Entry 2OZL (X-ray diffraction, 1.90 A resolution); this record covers chains A and B of the 4 polymer chains in the assembly.

== Chain A ==
Molecule: Pyruvate dehydrogenase E1 component alpha subunit, somatic form
Source organism: Homo sapiens
Notes: EC 1.2.4.1; fragment: Alpha subunit
UniProtKB: P08559 (ODPA_HUMAN); residues 1-361 here correspond to UniProt positions 30-390 (UniProt number = residue number + 29)
Sequence (365 residues; numbered -3 to 361; the number before each row is that of its first residue; numbers below 1 keep their minus sign (Met-3 is residue -3)):
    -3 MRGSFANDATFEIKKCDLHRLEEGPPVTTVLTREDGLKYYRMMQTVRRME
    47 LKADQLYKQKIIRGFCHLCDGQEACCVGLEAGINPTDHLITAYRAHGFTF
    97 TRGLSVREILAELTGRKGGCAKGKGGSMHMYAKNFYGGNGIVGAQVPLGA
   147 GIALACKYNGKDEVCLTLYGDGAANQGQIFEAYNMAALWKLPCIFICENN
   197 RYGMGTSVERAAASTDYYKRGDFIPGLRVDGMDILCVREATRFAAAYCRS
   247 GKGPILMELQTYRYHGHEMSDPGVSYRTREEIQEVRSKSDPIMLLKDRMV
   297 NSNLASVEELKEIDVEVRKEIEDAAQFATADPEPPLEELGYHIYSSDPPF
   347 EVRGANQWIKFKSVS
Not modelled in the structure: -3 to -1
Sequence notes: cloning artifact (-3 to 0); engineered mutation Glu264 (Ser293 in P08559)
Bound ions: Mg2+: Asp167, Asn196, Tyr198 (together with thiamine diphosphate)
Residues lining bound ligands: thiamine diphosphate (TPP): Tyr89, Arg90, Gly136, Ile137, Val138, Gly166, Asp167, Gly168, Ala169, Gln172, Asn196, Tyr198, Gly199, Met200, Arg259, His263
Curated features (UniProtKB/Swiss-Prot):
  - binding site (pyruvate): His63, Tyr89, Arg90, Ala128, Gly136, Val138, Asp167, Gly168, Ala169, Asn196, Tyr198
  - binding site (thiamine diphosphate): Tyr89, Arg90, Gly136, Val138, Asp167, Gly168, Ala169, Asn196, His263
  - binding site (Mg(2+)): Asp167, Asn196, Tyr198
  - modified residue: Lys34 (N6-acetyllysine), Ser203 (Phosphoserine), Lys215 (N6-acetyllysine), Lys248 (N6-succinyllysine), Ser266 (Phosphoserine), Ser271 (Phosphoserine), Tyr272 (Phosphotyrosine), Lys284 (N6-acetyllysine), Lys292 (N6-acetyllysine), Lys307 (N6-acetyllysine), Lys356 (N6-succinyllysine)

== Chain B ==
Molecule: Pyruvate dehydrogenase E1 component subunit beta
Source organism: Homo sapiens
Notes: EC 1.2.4.1; fragment: Beta subunit
UniProtKB: P11177 (ODPB_HUMAN); aligned to UniProt positions 31-358 over residues 2-329 (the alignment contains insertions or deletions, so no single offset holds)
Sequence (341 residues; each row starts with the number of its first residue; numbers below 1 keep their minus sign (Met-11 is residue -11)):
   -11 MRGSHHHHHHGSLQVTVRDAINQGMDEELERDEKVFLLGEEVAQYDGAYK
    39 VSRGLWKKYGDKRIIDTPISEMGFAGIAVGAAMAGLRPICEFMTFNFSMQ
    89 AIDQVINSAAKTYYMSGGLQPVPIVFRGPNGASAGVAAQHSQCFAAWYGH
   139 CPGLKVVSPWNSEDAKGLIKSAIRDNNPVVVLENELMYGVPFEFPPEAQS
   189 KDFLIPIGKAKIERQGTHITVVSHSRPVGHCLEAAAVLSKEGVECEVINM
   239 RTIRPMDMETIEASVMKTNHLVTVEGGWPQFGVGAEICARIMEGPAFNFL
   289 DAPAVRVTGADVPMPYAKILEDNSIPQVKDIIFAIKKTLNI
Not modelled in the structure: -11 to -1
Sequence notes: expression tag (-11 to 1)
Bound ions: K+: Ile112, Ala160, Asp163, Asn165
Residues lining bound ligands: thiamine diphosphate (TPP): Glu28, Ile57, Glu59, Met81, Phe85, Gln88, His128
Curated features (UniProtKB/Swiss-Prot):
  - modified residue: Lys325 (N6-acetyllysine)

== Interface between chain A and chain B ==
Contacting residue pairs - 75 pairs, chain A then chain B:
  Ala117(A) with Met103(B); Gly105(B)
  Lys118(A) with Gly105(B)
  Lys120(A) with Tyr102(B)
  Gly121(A) with Met103(B)
  His125(A) with Met103(B)
  Tyr127(A) with Met103(B); Ser104(B)
  Tyr132(A) with Met71(B); Gln108(B)
  Ile137(A) with Asp91(B); Asn95(B)
  Ala140(A) with Gln92(B), hydrogen bond (backbone-side chain)
  Pro143(A) with Gly61(B); Gly64(B); Ile65(B); Gln92(B)
  Leu144(A) with Gly64(B); Val67(B), hydrophobic; Gly68(B); Gln92(B); Ser96(B)
  Ala146(A) with Ile65(B), hydrophobic
  Gly147(A) with Ile65(B); Gly68(B); Ala69(B)
  Ile148(A) with Gly68(B)
  Leu150(A) with Ile65(B), hydrophobic
  Ala151(A) with Ala72(B), hydrophobic; Leu74(B), hydrophobic
  Tyr154(A) with Glu21(B), hydrogen bond (side chain-backbone); Lys22(B); Val23(B), hydrogen bond (side chain-backbone); Phe24(B); Lys50(B), hydrogen bond (backbone-side chain); Arg51(B), hydrogen bond; Leu74(B), hydrophobic
  Asn155(A) with Lys22(B); Leu74(B)
  Gln174(A) with Met60(B); Gln92(B), hydrogen bond
  Glu177(A) with Ser58(B); Met60(B); Gly61(B), hydrogen bond (side chain-backbone)
  Asn180(A) with Pro56(B)
  Met181(A) with Pro56(B); Gly61(B); Phe62(B); Ile65(B), hydrophobic
  Leu184(A) with Pro56(B), hydrophobic
  Trp185(A) with Ile53(B), hydrophobic; Asp54(B); Thr55(B)
  Leu335(A) with Tyr102(B), hydrogen bond (backbone-side chain)
  Tyr337(A) with Tyr102(B)
  His338(A) with Tyr101(B); Tyr102(B), hydrogen bond (backbone-backbone); Gly105(B); Gly106(B)
  Ile339(A) with Tyr101(B); Tyr102(B), hydrophobic
  Tyr340(A) with Tyr101(B); Gly141(B); Leu142(B), hydrogen bond (side chain-backbone); Lys143(B); Asn165(B)
  Ser341(A) with Tyr101(B); Pro109(B); Asn165(B), hydrogen bond (backbone-side chain)
  Ser342(A) with Asn164(B), hydrogen bond
  Asp343(A) with Lys143(B), salt bridge; Asn165(B)
  Arg349(A) with Glu281(B), salt bridge
  Gln353(A) with Glu281(B), hydrogen bond (side chain-backbone)
  Ser361(A) with Tyr101(B), hydrogen bond (backbone-side chain)
Interface residues without a listed pair, chain A (36 interface residues in all): Cys116
Interface residues without a listed pair, chain B (45 interface residues in all): Glu59, Thr100, Asp163, Arg242, Pro243

== Overview ==
Chain A and chain B form an interface of 36 and 45 residues respectively; the contacts include 14 hydrogen
bonds and 2 salt bridges. Among the polar pairs are Asp343(A)-Lys143(B), Arg349(A)-Glu281(B) and
Ala140(A)-Gln92(B). Ligands of chain A: thiamine diphosphate. Bound to chain B: thiamine diphosphate.
Chain A is Pyruvate dehydrogenase E1 component alpha subunit, somatic form and chain B is Pyruvate
dehydrogenase E1 component subunit beta, both from Homo sapiens; the structure, Human pyruvate dehydrogenase
S264E variant, was determined by X-ray diffraction.
